Entry 6K0L (X-ray diffraction, 1.58 A resolution); this record covers chain A.

Chain A:
Protein: Scavenger receptor cysteine-rich type 1 protein M130
Organism: Chlorocebus aethiops
UniProt: Q2VLG4 (C163A_CHLAE); numbering as in UniProt (aligned over 478-578)
Amino-acid sequence (107 residues; each row starts with the number of its first residue; note: 895 numbers in that range are skipped by the numbering (no residue carries them; nothing is unmodelled there)):
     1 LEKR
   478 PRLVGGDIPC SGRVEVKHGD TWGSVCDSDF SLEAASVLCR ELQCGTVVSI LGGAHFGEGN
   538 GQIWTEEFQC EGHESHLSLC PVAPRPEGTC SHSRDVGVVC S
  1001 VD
Disordered / not traced: 1002
Sequence notes: expression tag (1-4, 1001-1002)
Cystine bridges: Cys487-Cys521, Cys503-Cys567, Cys516-Cys577, Cys547-Cys557

Summary:
Chain A is Scavenger receptor cysteine-rich type 1 protein M130 (Chlorocebus aethiops); the structure, The
crystal structure of simian CD163 SRCR5, was determined by X-ray diffraction together with 6K0O from the same
study.
